PDB entry 5CLO | X-ray diffraction, 2.30 A resolution | chains D and F of the 6 polymer chains in the assembly

== Chain D (and F) ==
Molecule: 2-hydroxymuconate tautomerase
Source organism: Pseudomonas putida
Notes: EC 5.3.2.6; chain F of this document is another copy of the same molecule, construct and numbering; everything in this record applies to it too
Reference sequence: Q01468 (4OT1_PSEPU); residues 1-59 here correspond to UniProt positions 2-60 (UniProt number = residue number + 1)
Amino-acid sequence (59 residues; each row starts with the number of its first residue):
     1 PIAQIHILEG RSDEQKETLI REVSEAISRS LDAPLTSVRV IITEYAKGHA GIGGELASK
Not modelled in the structure: 58-59
Sequence notes: engineered mutation Tyr45 (Met46 in Q01468), Ala50 (Phe51 in Q01468)
UniProt features mapped onto this chain:
  - active site: Pro1 (Proton acceptor)
From the paper describing this entry:
  - binding site for trans beta nitrostyrene: Pro1, His6, Ile7, Leu8, Ser37, Arg39, Ile41
  - catalytic residues: Pro1, Arg11, Arg39
  - mutagenesis - A33D (8-fold): decreased catalytic activity on phenylenolpyruvate
  - mutagenesis - M45Y, E55K, E55R: decreased expression
  - mutagenesis - A33D (3.5-fold): increased catalytic activity on Michael-type addition

== Interface between chain D and chain F ==
Pairs across the interface (31; chain D residue first):
  Gln4(D) with His6(F); Tyr45(F)
  Lys16(D) with His49(F), hydrogen bond
  Glu17(D) with Leu56(F)
  Ile20(D) with Gly48(F); His49(F); Ala50(F); Gly51(F); Gly54(F); Leu56(F), hydrophobic
  Arg21(D) with Gly54(F); Glu55(F), salt bridge
  Ser24(D) with Gly54(F)
  Leu35(D) with Gly53(F)
  Thr36(D) with Ile52(F); Gly53(F)
  Val38(D) with Gly51(F); Ile52(F); Gly53(F), hydrogen bond (backbone-backbone)
  Arg39(D) with Gly51(F); Ile52(F)
  Val40(D) with His49(F); Ala50(F); Gly51(F), hydrogen bond (backbone-backbone)
  Ile41(D) with His6(F); Tyr45(F); His49(F)
  Ile42(D) with Tyr45(F); His49(F), hydrogen bond (backbone-backbone)
  Thr43(D) with Tyr45(F)
  Glu44(D) with His49(F), salt bridge
Other interface residues (no listed pair), chain F (12 interface residues in all): Gln4

== Summary ==
15 residues of chain D and 12 residues of chain F are in contact, with 4 hydrogen bonds and 2 salt bridges.
Polar pairs include Arg21(D)-Glu55(F), Glu44(D)-His49(F) and Lys16(D)-His49(F). UniProt lists active-site
residue Pro1(D) on chain D. The paper reports catalytic residues Pro1(D), Arg11(D) and Arg39(D); M45Y, E55K
and E55R of chain D reduce expression.
Chain D and chain F are both 2-hydroxymuconate tautomerase (Pseudomonas putida); the structure, Crystal
structure of a 4-oxalocrotonate tautomerase mutant in complex with nitrostyrene at 2.3 Angstrom, was
determined by X-ray diffraction together with 5CLN from the same study.
